6K8O - chains A and B; structure by X-ray diffraction, 2.50 A resolution.

# Chain A
Molecule: topoisomerase III
Organism: Saccharolobus solfataricus
Notes: EC 5.99.1.2
Reference sequence: Q97ZJ8 (Q97ZJ8_SACS2); residues 1-668 here = UniProt positions 1-668
Amino-acid sequence (668 residues; each row starts with the number of its first residue):
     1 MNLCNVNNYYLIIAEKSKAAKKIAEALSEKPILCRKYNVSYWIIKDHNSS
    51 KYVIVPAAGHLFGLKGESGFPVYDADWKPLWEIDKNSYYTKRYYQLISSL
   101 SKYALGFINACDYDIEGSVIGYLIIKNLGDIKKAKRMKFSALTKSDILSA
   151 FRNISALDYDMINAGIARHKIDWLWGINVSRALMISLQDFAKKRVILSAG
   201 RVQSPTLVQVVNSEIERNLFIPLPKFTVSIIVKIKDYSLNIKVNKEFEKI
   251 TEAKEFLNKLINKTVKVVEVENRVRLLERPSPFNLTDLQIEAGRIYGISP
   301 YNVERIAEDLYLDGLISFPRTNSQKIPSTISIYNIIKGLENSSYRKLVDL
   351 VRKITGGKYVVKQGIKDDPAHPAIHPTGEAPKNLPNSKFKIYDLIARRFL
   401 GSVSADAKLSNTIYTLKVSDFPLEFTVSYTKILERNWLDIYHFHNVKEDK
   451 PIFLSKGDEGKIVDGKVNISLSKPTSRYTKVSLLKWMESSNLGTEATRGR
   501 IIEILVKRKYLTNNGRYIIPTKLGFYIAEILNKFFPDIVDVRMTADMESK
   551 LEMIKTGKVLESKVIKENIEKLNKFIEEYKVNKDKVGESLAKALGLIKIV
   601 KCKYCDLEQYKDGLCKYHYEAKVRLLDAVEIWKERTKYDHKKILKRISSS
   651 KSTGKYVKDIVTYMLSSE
Disordered / not traced: 1, 667-668
Sequence notes: engineered mutation Phe318 (Tyr in Q97ZJ8)
Disulfides: Cys4-Cys34
Ion coordination: Zn2+: Cys602, Cys605, Cys615, His618

# Chain B
Molecule: 8-nt DNA strand
Sequence (8 nucleotides; row label = number of the first residue in the row):
   701 GCAAGGTC

# How chain A and chain B interact
Residue-residue contacts (61; chain A residue first):
  Glu15(A) with DG706(B), phosphate contact; DT707(B), phosphate contact
  Lys16(A) with DT707(B), salt bridge to the phosphate; DC708(B), phosphate contact
  Ala58(A) with DG706(B), base contact; DT707(B), sugar contact; DC708(B), hydrogen bond to the base
  Gly59(A) with DG706(B), sugar contact; DT707(B), hydrogen bond to the sugar
  His60(A) with DG705(B), base contact; DG706(B), hydrogen bond to the base
  Leu64(A) with DA703(B), base contact
  Ser68(A) with DG701(B), base contact
  Gly69(A) with DG701(B), base contact
  Leu80(A) with DG706(B), base contact
  Ser87(A) with DG706(B), base contact
  Tyr89(A) with DC708(B), stacking on the base
  Thr90(A) with DC708(B), base contact
  Asp112(A) with DT707(B), phosphate contact
  Glu116(A) with DG705(B), sugar contact; DG706(B), phosphate contact
  Arg168(A) with DA704(B), hydrogen bond to the base; DG705(B), hydrogen bond to the sugar
  His169(A) with DA703(B), base contact; DA704(B), base contact
  Asp172(A) with DA703(B), base contact; DA704(B), sugar contact
  Trp173(A) with DA703(B), hydrogen bond to the base
  Gly176(A) with DA703(B), sugar contact
  Ile177(A) with DC702(B), base contact
  Ser180(A) with DC702(B), sugar contact; DA703(B), sugar contact
  Arg181(A) with DG701(B), hydrogen bond to the base; DC702(B), hydrogen bond to the base
  Met184(A) with DG701(B), base contact
  Arg194(A) with DG701(B), sugar contact
  Ile196(A) with DC702(B), phosphate contact
  Ser198(A) with DC702(B), phosphate contact; DA703(B), hydrogen bond to the phosphate
  Ala199(A) with DA703(B), sugar contact
  Gly200(A) with DA703(B), phosphate contact; DA704(B), phosphate contact
  Arg201(A) with DA704(B), hydrogen bond to the phosphate; DG705(B), salt bridge to the phosphate
  Val202(A) with DA704(B), hydrogen bond to the phosphate
  Gln203(A) with DA703(B), hydrogen bond to the phosphate; DA704(B), hydrogen bond to the phosphate
  Glu308(A) with DC708(B), phosphate contact
  Leu312(A) with DC708(B), phosphate contact
  Phe318(A) with DT707(B), phosphate contact
  Arg320(A) with DT707(B), salt bridge to the phosphate
  Gly493(A) with DG705(B), phosphate contact
  Thr494(A) with DG705(B), phosphate contact; DG706(B), hydrogen bond to the phosphate
  Ala496(A) with DG706(B), phosphate contact; DT707(B), base contact
  Thr497(A) with DG705(B), hydrogen bond to the phosphate
  Arg500(A) with DT707(B), hydrogen bond to the base
  Ile501(A) with DA704(B), phosphate contact
  Arg508(A) with DC702(B), hydrogen bond to the phosphate; DA703(B), salt bridge to the phosphate
Interface residues without a listed pair, chain A (45 interface residues in all): Ser17, Ile120, Ile504

# Summary
45 residues of chain A and 8 residues of chain B are in contact, with 17 hydrogen bonds, 4 salt bridges and 1
aromatic stacking contact. Polar contacts include Ala58(A)-DC708(B), His60(A)-DG706(B) and Arg168(A)-DA704(B).
The Zn2+ site is built by Cys602(A), Cys605(A), Cys615(A) and His618(A).
Here chain A is topoisomerase III (Saccharolobus solfataricus) and chain B is an 8-nt DNA strand. Entry 6K8O
(Crystal structure of the Sulfolobus solfataricus topoisomerase III in complex with DNA) was determined by
X-ray diffraction.
